3VXO - chains A and C of the 3 polymer chains in the assembly; structure by X-ray diffraction, 2.61 A resolution.

== Chain A ==
Molecule: HLA class I histocompatibility antigen, A-24 alpha chain
Source organism: Homo sapiens
Reference sequence: P05534 (1A24_HUMAN); residues 1-274 here correspond to UniProt positions 25-298 (UniProt number = residue number + 24)
Sequence (275 residues; each row starts with the number of its first residue; numbering starts at 0):
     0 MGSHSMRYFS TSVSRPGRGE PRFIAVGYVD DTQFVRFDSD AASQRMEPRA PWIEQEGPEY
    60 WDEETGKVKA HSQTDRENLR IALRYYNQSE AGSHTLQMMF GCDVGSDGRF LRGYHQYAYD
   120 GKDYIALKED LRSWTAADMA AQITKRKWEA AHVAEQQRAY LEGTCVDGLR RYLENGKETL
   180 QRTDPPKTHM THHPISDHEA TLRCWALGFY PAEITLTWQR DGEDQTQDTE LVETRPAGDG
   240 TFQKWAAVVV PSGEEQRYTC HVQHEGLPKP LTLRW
Disordered / not traced: 0
Disulfide bonds: C101-C164, C203-C259
Construct notes: expression tag (0)

== Chain C ==
Molecule: 10-mer peptide from Protein Nef
Reference sequence: Q9YYU3 (Q9YYU3_9HIV1); residues 1-10 here correspond to UniProt positions 143-152 (UniProt number = residue number + 142)
Sequence (10 residues; numbered 1 to 10; the number before each row is that of its first residue):
     1 RFPLTFGWCF

== Chain A / chain C interface ==
Pairs across the interface - 41 pairs, chain A then chain C:
  Y7(A) with R1(C), hydrogen bond (side chain-backbone); F2(C), hydrogen bond (side chain-backbone)
  Y59(A) with R1(C)
  E62(A) with R1(C), salt bridge
  E63(A) with R1(C), salt bridge; F2(C), hydrogen bond (side chain-backbone)
  K66(A) with R1(C); F2(C), hydrogen bond (side chain-backbone); P3(C); L4(C)
  V67(A) with F2(C), hydrophobic
  H70(A) with F2(C); T5(C), hydrogen bond
  T73(A) with T5(C); W8(C)
  N77(A) with W8(C), hydrogen bond (side chain-backbone); C9(C); F10(C), hydrogen bond (side chain-backbone)
  I80(A) with F10(C)
  Y84(A) with F10(C), hydrogen bond (side chain-backbone)
  L95(A) with F10(C), hydrophobic
  M97(A) with W8(C), hydrophobic
  F99(A) with P3(C), hydrophobic; W8(C), hydrophobic
  H114(A) with W8(C)
  Y116(A) with W8(C); F10(C), hydrophobic
  Y123(A) with F10(C), hydrophobic
  T143(A) with C9(C); F10(C), hydrogen bond (side chain-backbone)
  K146(A) with F10(C), hydrogen bond (side chain-backbone)
  W147(A) with W8(C); C9(C), hydrogen bond (side chain-backbone)
  V152(A) with G7(C)
  Q156(A) with L4(C), hydrogen bond (side chain-backbone); W8(C)
  Y159(A) with R1(C), hydrogen bond (side chain-backbone); F2(C), hydrogen bond (side chain-backbone); P3(C); L4(C), hydrophobic
  Y171(A) with R1(C), hydrogen bond (side chain-backbone)
Other interface residues (no listed pair), chain A (28 interface residues in all): M5, A24, M45, T163
The authors on this interface:
  - specific contacts: H70(A)-T5(C) (hydrogen bond)

== Summary ==
28 residues of chain A face 9 of chain C across their interface; the contacts include 15 hydrogen bonds and 2
salt bridges. Polar contacts include E62(A)-R1(C), E63(A)-R1(C) and Y7(A)-R1(C). The paper describes a
hydrogen bond between H70(A) and T5(C).
Here chain A is HLA class I histocompatibility antigen, A-24 alpha chain (Homo sapiens) and chain C is a
10-mer peptide from Protein Nef. Entry 3VXO (HLA-A24 in complex with HIV-1 Nef134-10(2F)) was determined by
X-ray diffraction (same publication as 3VXM, 3VXN, 3VXP, 3VXQ, 3VXR, 3VXS and 3 further entries).
